PDB entry 9M4Z | X-ray diffraction, 1.50 A resolution | chains A and B

# Chain A
Protein: Insulin A chain
Organism: Homo sapiens
UniProtKB: P01308 (INS_HUMAN); residues 1-20 here correspond to UniProt positions 90-109 (UniProt number = residue number + 89)
Sequence (21 residues; numbered 1 to 21; the number before each row is that of its first residue):
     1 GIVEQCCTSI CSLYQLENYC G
Sequence notes: expression tag (21)
Cystine bridges: C6-C11

# Chain B
Protein: Insulin B chain
Organism: Homo sapiens
UniProtKB: P01308 (INS_HUMAN); residues 1-29 here correspond to UniProt positions 25-53 (UniProt number = residue number + 24)
Sequence (29 residues; numbered 1 to 29; the number before each row is that of its first residue):
     1 FVNQHLCGSH LVEALYLVCG ERGFFYTPK

# Interface between chain A and chain B
Cross-chain cystine bridges: C7(A)-C7(B), C20(A)-C19(B)
Residue-residue contacts (38):
  G1(A) - K29(B)
  I2(A) - L11(B)  hydrophobic
  I2(A) - L15(B)  hydrophobic
  V3(A) - P28(B)  hydrophobic
  C6(A) - Q4(B)
  C6(A) - H5(B)
  C6(A) - L6(B)  hydrogen bond (backbone-backbone)
  C6(A) - L11(B)  hydrophobic
  C7(A) - H5(B)
  C7(A) - L6(B)
  C7(A) - C7(B)  disulfide
  T8(A) - H5(B)
  S9(A) - H5(B)
  I10(A) - N3(B)
  I10(A) - Q4(B)
  I10(A) - H5(B)
  C11(A) - V2(B)
  C11(A) - N3(B)
  C11(A) - Q4(B)  hydrogen bond (backbone-backbone)
  C11(A) - L6(B)  hydrophobic
  S12(A) - V2(B)
  S12(A) - N3(B)
  L13(A) - V2(B)
  L13(A) - V18(B)  hydrophobic
  L16(A) - V2(B)  hydrophobic
  L16(A) - L11(B)  hydrophobic
  L16(A) - L15(B)
  E17(A) - V18(B)
  E17(A) - R22(B)  salt bridge
  Y19(A) - L15(B)  hydrophobic
  Y19(A) - F24(B)
  Y19(A) - F25(B)  hydrogen bond (backbone-backbone)
  C20(A) - C19(B)  disulfide
  C20(A) - R22(B)
  C20(A) - G23(B)
  G21(A) - R22(B)  hydrogen bond (backbone-backbone)
  G21(A) - G23(B)  hydrogen bond (backbone-backbone)
  G21(A) - F24(B)
Interface residues without a listed pair, chain A (17 interface residues in all): N18
Interface residues without a listed pair, chain B (19 interface residues in all): A14, Y26, T27

# In short
17 residues of chain A face 19 of chain B across their interface, with 2 disulfide bonds, 5 hydrogen bonds and
1 salt bridge. Polar contacts include E17(A)-R22(B), C6(A)-L6(B) and C11(A)-Q4(B).
Chain A is Insulin A chain and chain B is Insulin B chain, both from Homo sapiens; the structure, Cubic
insulin crystal, Esrapid, at pH 4, was determined by X-ray diffraction.
